PDB entry 3OCZ | X-ray diffraction, 1.35 A resolution | chain A

[Chain A]
Molecule: Lipoprotein E
Organism: Haemophilus influenzae
Notes: EC 3.1.3.2
Reference sequence: P26093 (HEL_HAEIN); residues 2-254 here correspond to UniProt positions 22-274 (UniProt number = residue number + 20)
Chain sequence (262 residues; row label = number of the first residue in the row):
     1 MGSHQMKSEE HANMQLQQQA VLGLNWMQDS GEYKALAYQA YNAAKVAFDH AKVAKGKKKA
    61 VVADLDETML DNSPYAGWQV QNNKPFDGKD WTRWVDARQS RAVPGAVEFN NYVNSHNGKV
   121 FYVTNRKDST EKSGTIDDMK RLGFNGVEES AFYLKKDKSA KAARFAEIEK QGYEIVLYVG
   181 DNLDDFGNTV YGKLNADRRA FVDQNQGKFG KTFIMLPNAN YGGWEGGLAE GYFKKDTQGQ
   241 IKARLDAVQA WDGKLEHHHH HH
Disordered / not traced: 1-8, 256-262
Differences from the reference sequence: expression tag (1, 255-262)
Ion coordination: Mg2+: D64, D66, D181 (together with adenosine -5'-thio-monophosphate)
Ligand contacts: adenosine -5'-thio-monophosphate (SRA): D64, D66, Y75, Q79, F86, W91, V123, T124, N125, R126, K161, D181, N182, D185, N220, Y221, E225
Reported in the primary citation:
  - binding site for adenosine -5'-thio-monophosphate: D66, F86, W91, T124, E131, K161, Y221
  - catalytic residues: D64, D66 (citing earlier work)
  - Mg2+ coordination: D64, D66, D181
  - contacts within the chain: D64-K161, K161-D185

[In short]
Bound to chain A: adenosine -5'-thio-monophosphate. D64, D66 and D181 coordinate Mg2+. The paper reports
catalytic residues D64 and D66; a binding site for adenosine -5'-thio-monophosphate at D66, F86 and W91 among
others.
Chain A is Lipoprotein E (Haemophilus influenzae); the structure, Structure of Recombinant Haemophilus
influenzae e(P4) Acid Phosphatase Complexed with the inhibitor adenosine 5-O-thiomonophosphate, was determined
by X-ray diffraction together with 3SF0 from the same study.
